PDB entry 8JI5 | X-ray diffraction, 2.01 A resolution | chains A and B

== Chain A (and B) ==
Protein: AetD
Source organism: Aetokthonos hydrillicola Thurmond2011
Notes: chain B of this document is another copy of the same molecule, construct and numbering; everything in this record applies to it too
Reference sequence: A0A861B387 (A0A861B387_9CYAN); residues 1-239 here = UniProt positions 1-239
Amino-acid sequence (249 residues; numbered -9 to 239; the number before each row is that of its first residue; numbers below 1 keep their minus sign (Ala-9 is residue -9)):
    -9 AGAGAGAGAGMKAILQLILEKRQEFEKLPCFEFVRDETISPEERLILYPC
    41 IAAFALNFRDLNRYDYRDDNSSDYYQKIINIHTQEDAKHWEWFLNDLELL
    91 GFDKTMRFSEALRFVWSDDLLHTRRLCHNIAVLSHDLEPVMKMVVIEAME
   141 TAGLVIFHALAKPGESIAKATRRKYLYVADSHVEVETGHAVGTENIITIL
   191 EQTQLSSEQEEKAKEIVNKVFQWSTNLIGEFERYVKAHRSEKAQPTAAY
Disordered / not traced: -9 to -2, 60-61, 180-185, 239 (chain B: -9 to -1, 181-189, 238-239)
Construct notes: expression tag (-9 to 0)
Metal / ion sites: Fe2+ site 1: Asp76, Glu140, Glu176, His179; Fe2+ site 2: His79, His172, Glu176 (together with 5-bromo-L-tryptophan); Ni2+: His125 (shared with His125(B), Asp126(B) of chain B)
Ligand contacts: 5-bromo-L-tryptophan (64X): Ile41, Phe44, Phe48, His79, Leu116, Met139, Glu140, Gly143, Ile146, Phe147, Tyr167, His172, Glu176, Leu217, Phe221

== Chain A / chain B interface ==
Contacting residue pairs (70; chain A residue first):
  Ala42(A) - Phe98(B)  hydrophobic
  Leu46(A) - Trp106(B)  hydrophobic
  Asn47(A) - Trp106(B)  hydrogen bond
  Arg49(A) - Trp106(B)  hydrogen bond (side chain-backbone)
  Arg49(A) - Arg114(B)
  Asp50(A) - Trp106(B)
  Asp50(A) - Arg114(B)  salt bridge
  Asp50(A) - Arg115(B)  hydrogen bond (backbone-side chain)
  Leu51(A) - Arg115(B)
  Arg53(A) - Asp108(B)  salt bridge
  Tyr54(A) - Leu111(B)  hydrophobic
  Tyr54(A) - Arg115(B)
  Asp55(A) - Arg115(B)  salt bridge
  Asp55(A) - His118(B)  salt bridge
  Trp80(A) - Arg103(B)
  Glu81(A) - Arg103(B)  salt bridge
  Leu84(A) - Arg103(B)
  Leu87(A) - Phe98(B)  hydrophobic
  Phe92(A) - Phe98(B)
  Asp93(A) - Arg97(B)  hydrogen bond (backbone-side chain)
  Asp93(A) - Phe98(B)  hydrogen bond (side chain-backbone)
  Asp93(A) - Ser99(B)  hydrogen bond
  Lys94(A) - Met96(B)
  Lys94(A) - Arg97(B)
  Lys94(A) - Phe98(B)  hydrogen bond (backbone-backbone)
  Thr95(A) - Met96(B)
  Thr95(A) - Arg97(B)
  Met96(A) - Lys94(B)
  Met96(A) - Thr95(B)
  Met96(A) - Met96(B)  hydrogen bond (backbone-backbone)
  Met96(A) - Phe98(B)  hydrophobic
  Arg97(A) - Asp93(B)  hydrogen bond (side chain-backbone)
  Arg97(A) - Lys94(B)
  Arg97(A) - Thr95(B)
  Phe98(A) - Ala42(B)  hydrophobic
  Phe98(A) - Leu87(B)  hydrophobic
  Phe98(A) - Asp93(B)  hydrogen bond (backbone-side chain)
  Phe98(A) - Lys94(B)  hydrogen bond (backbone-backbone)
  Phe98(A) - Met96(B)  hydrophobic
  Phe98(A) - Phe104(B)  hydrophobic
  Ser99(A) - Leu84(B)
  Ser99(A) - Asp93(B)  hydrogen bond
  Ala101(A) - Ala101(B)  hydrophobic
  Leu102(A) - Leu46(B)
  Leu102(A) - Leu84(B)  hydrophobic
  Leu102(A) - Val105(B)  hydrophobic
  Arg103(A) - Trp80(B)
  Arg103(A) - Glu81(B)  salt bridge
  Arg103(A) - Leu84(B)
  Phe104(A) - Phe98(B)  hydrophobic
  Val105(A) - Leu102(B)  hydrophobic
  Trp106(A) - Leu46(B)  hydrophobic
  Trp106(A) - Asn47(B)  hydrogen bond
  Trp106(A) - Arg49(B)  hydrogen bond (backbone-side chain)
  Trp106(A) - Asp50(B)
  Trp106(A) - Val105(B)  hydrophobic
  Asp108(A) - Arg49(B)  salt bridge
  Asp108(A) - Arg53(B)  salt bridge
  Leu111(A) - Tyr54(B)  hydrophobic
  Arg114(A) - Arg49(B)
  Arg114(A) - Asp50(B)  salt bridge
  Arg115(A) - Asp50(B)
  Arg115(A) - Tyr54(B)
  Arg115(A) - Asp55(B)  salt bridge
  His118(A) - Asp55(B)  salt bridge
  His118(A) - Ala121(B)
  Ala121(A) - His118(B)
  Val122(A) - His125(B)
  His125(A) - Val122(B)
  His125(A) - His125(B)  hydrogen bond
Interface residues without a listed pair, chain A (37 interface residues in all): Pro39, Phe83
Interface residues without a listed pair, chain B (37 interface residues in all): Pro39, Phe83, Phe92, Asp126

== Summary ==
The chain A/chain B interface involves 37 residues from each chain; the contacts include 15 hydrogen bonds and
11 salt bridges. Among the polar pairs are Asp50(A)-Arg114(B), Arg53(A)-Asp108(B) and Asp55(A)-Arg115(B).
Bound to chain A: 5-bromo-L-tryptophan. Asp76(A), Glu140(A), Glu176(A) and His179(A) coordinate Fe2+ site 1.
Chain A and chain B are both AetD (Aetokthonos hydrillicola Thurmond2011); the structure, Crystal structure of
AetD in complex with 5-bromo-L-tryptophan and two Fe2+, was determined by X-ray diffraction (same publication
as 8JI2, 8JI3, 8JI4 and 8JI7).
